Entry 8Q6Q (X-ray diffraction, 1.80 A resolution); this record covers chains A and C.

# Chain A
Molecule: Gamma-aminobutyric acid receptor-associated protein-like 2
Organism: Homo sapiens
UniProtKB: P60520 (GBRL2_HUMAN); numbering as in UniProt (aligned over 1-117)
Sequence (117 residues; row label = number of the first residue in the row):
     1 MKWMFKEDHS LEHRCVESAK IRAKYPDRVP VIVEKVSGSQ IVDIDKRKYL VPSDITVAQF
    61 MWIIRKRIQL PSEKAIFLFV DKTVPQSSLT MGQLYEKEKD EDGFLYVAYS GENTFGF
Curated features (UniProtKB/Swiss-Prot):
  - site: G116, F117 (Cleavage)
  - modified residue: K24 (N6-acetyllysine), S39 (Phosphoserine), S87 (Phosphoserine), S88 (Phosphoserine)
  - lipidation: G116 (Phosphatidylethanolamine amidated glycine)
  - mutagenesis: R47 (R47A: Strongly reduced interaction with UBA5), S87 to S88 (Impaired phosphorylation by TBK1; Phospho-mimetic mutant; impaired interaction with ATG4 proteins, preventing cleavage at the C-terminus, conjugation to phosphatidylethanolamine), S88 (S88D: Phospho-mimetic mutant; abolished localization to autophagosomes), G116 (G116A: Impairs localization at the autophagosomal membrane)

# Chain C
Molecule: Immunity-related GTPase family Q protein
Organism: Homo sapiens
UniProtKB: Q8WZA9 (IRGQ_HUMAN); residue numbers follow UniProt; this construct covers 1-192
Sequence (192 residues; row label = number of the first residue in the row):
     1 MPPPQGDVTA LFLGPPGLGK SALIAALCDK DVETLEAPEG RPDSGVPSLR AAGPGLFLGE
    61 LSCPPAAPGP WAAEANVLVL VLPGPEGNGE PLAPALGEAA LAALARGTPL LAVRNLRPGD
   121 SQTAAQARDQ TAALLNSAGL GAADLFVLPA NCGSSDGCEE LERLRAALQS QAEALRRLLP
   181 PAQDGFEVLG AA
Disordered / not traced: 1-4, 36-46, 153-157, 190-192
Curated features (UniProtKB/Swiss-Prot):
  - motif: F186 to L189 (LIR 1)
  - mutagenesis: E74 (E74R: Abolished interaction with GABARAPL2)
Disulfides: C152-C158

# Interface between chain A and chain C
Pairs across the interface (41; chain A residue first):
  S10(A) with E74(C)
  E12(A) with P70(C); W71(C); E74(C)
  H13(A) with E74(C), salt bridge
  C15(A) with P47(C); W71(C), hydrophobic
  V16(A) with W71(C), hydrophobic; E74(C)
  E17(A) with F186(C)
  A19(A) with P47(C); L49(C), hydrophobic
  K20(A) with D7(C); T9(C); L49(C)
  I21(A) with A182(C); Q183(C); F186(C), hydrophobic
  A23(A) with L49(C); F57(C), hydrophobic
  K24(A) with D7(C), salt bridge; Q183(C), hydrogen bond
  Y25(A) with Q183(C), hydrogen bond
  R28(A) with V188(C); L189(C), hydrogen bond (side chain-backbone)
  P30(A) with F186(C), hydrophobic
  K46(A) with G185(C), hydrogen bond (side chain-backbone); E187(C), salt bridge
  K48(A) with D184(C); G185(C); F186(C); E187(C), hydrogen bond (backbone-backbone)
  Y49(A) with F186(C); E187(C)
  L50(A) with E187(C), hydrogen bond (backbone-backbone); V188(C); L189(C), hydrogen bond (backbone-backbone)
  V51(A) with L189(C), hydrophobic
  P52(A) with L189(C)
  R67(A) with E187(C), salt bridge
  F104(A) with F186(C), hydrophobic
Also at the interface, not in a pair above, chain A (24 interface residues in all): F60, I63
Also at the interface, not in a pair above, chain C (18 interface residues in all): L11, P181

# Summary
24 residues of chain A and 18 residues of chain C are in contact, with 7 hydrogen bonds and 4 salt bridges.
Polar pairs include H13(A)-E74(C), K24(A)-D7(C) and K46(A)-E187(C). UniProt lists 4 mutagenesis sites on chain
A; one mutagenesis site on chain C.
Chain A is Gamma-aminobutyric acid receptor-associated protein-like 2 and chain C is Immunity-related GTPase
family Q protein, both from Homo sapiens; the structure, Structure of human immunity related GTPase Q in
complex with GABARAPL2, was determined by X-ray diffraction.
